Entry 4B0E (X-ray diffraction, 2.00 A resolution); this record covers chain A.

# Chain A
Molecule: F1 capsule-anchoring protein
From: Yersinia pestis
Notes: fragment: n-terminal domain, residues 23-158
Reference sequence: P26949 (CAF1A_YERPE); residues 1-136 here correspond to UniProt positions 23-158 (UniProt number = residue number + 22)
Sequence (136 residues; row label = number of the first residue in the row):
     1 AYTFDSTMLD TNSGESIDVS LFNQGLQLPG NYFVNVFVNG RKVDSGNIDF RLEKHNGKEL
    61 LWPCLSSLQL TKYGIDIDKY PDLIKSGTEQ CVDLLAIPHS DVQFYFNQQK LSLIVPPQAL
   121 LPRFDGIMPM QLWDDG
Unresolved in the structure: 1-27, 124-136
Disulfides: C64-C91

# Overview
Chain A is F1 capsule-anchoring protein (Yersinia pestis); the structure, Crystal structure of the Caf1A usher
protein N-terminal domain from Yersinia pestis, was determined by X-ray diffraction (same publication as 4AY0,
4AYF and 4AZ8).
